7JK3 - chains D and E of the 9 polymer chains in the assembly; structure by electron microscopy, 3.40 A resolution.

# Chain D
Molecule: Origin recognition complex subunit 4
Source organism: Drosophila melanogaster
Reference sequence: Q9W102 (Q9W102_DROME); numbering as in UniProt (aligned over 1-459)
Chain sequence (462 residues; numbered -2 to 459; the number before each row is that of its first residue; numbers below 1 keep their minus sign (Ser-2 is residue -2)):
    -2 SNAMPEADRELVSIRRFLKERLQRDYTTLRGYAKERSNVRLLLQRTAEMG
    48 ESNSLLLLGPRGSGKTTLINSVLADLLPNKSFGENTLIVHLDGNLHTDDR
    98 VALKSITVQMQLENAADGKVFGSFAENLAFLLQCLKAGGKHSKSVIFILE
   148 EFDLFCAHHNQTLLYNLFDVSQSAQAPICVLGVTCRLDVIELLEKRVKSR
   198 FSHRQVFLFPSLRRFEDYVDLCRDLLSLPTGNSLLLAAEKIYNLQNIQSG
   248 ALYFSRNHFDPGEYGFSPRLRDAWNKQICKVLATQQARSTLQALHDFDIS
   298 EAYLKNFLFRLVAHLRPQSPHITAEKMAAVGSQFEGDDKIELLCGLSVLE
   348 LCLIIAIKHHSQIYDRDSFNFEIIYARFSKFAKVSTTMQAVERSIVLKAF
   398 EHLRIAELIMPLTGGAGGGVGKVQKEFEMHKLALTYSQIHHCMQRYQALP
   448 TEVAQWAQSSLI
Disordered / not traced: -2 to 1, 245-249, 411-419, 457-459
Construct notes: expression tag (-2 to 0)
Metal / ion sites: Mg2+: Thr63 (together with ATP)
Small-molecule neighbours:
  - ATP (adenosine-5'-triphosphate), molecule 1: Thr25, Leu26, Arg27, Tyr29, Arg58, Gly59, Ser60, Gly61, Lys62, Thr63, Thr64, Glu148, Glu298, Ala299, Lys302
  - ATP, molecule 2: Tyr162, Arg193, Arg197
What the authors report for this chain:
  - mutagenesis - R97A (3-fold): decreased binding to DNA

# Chain E
Molecule: Origin recognition complex subunit 5
Source organism: Drosophila melanogaster
Reference sequence: Q24169 (ORC5_DROME); residues 1-460 here = UniProt positions 1-460
Chain sequence (460 residues; each row starts with the number of its first residue):
     1 MEAICSSLEPLFPCREAAIETLGELIGDSSETYPSAIYLFGHSGTGKTAL
    51 TRAFLKECGKRQNVRTAHLNAIECYTTKIMLEILLDSLAPDQGDALKVDN
   101 MLDFVEQLRRQAATRVEDQGFLIAVDNAERLRDMDANVLPVLLRLQELTN
   151 LNLCVILLSQLPFEKFYNKTGLSEIVCLHLAQYNKAETQRILGSDFQQVR
   201 NQLLEQFAQDKKRLEICQEAVTEDFYNNYLNLFLSVFYKACRDVPELQLT
   251 ARKCLSTYLEPVLDGTVDATDISRLWRHIAGPLRSALTQIYMRIEKPAEE
   301 VEDFTAIEDQSVRKLAQSLELPYYAKFLLIAAFLASHNAAKQDKRLFVKH
   351 HGKQRKRMQTVNARAKTTEKMSTTLGPKSFSIDRLLAIFYAILEEKVGLT
   401 CNLLSQISTLVHLNLLSFVSGEQNIMEGSARLQCTIGLEFVLQIGKVVGF
   451 NVRQYLCDFM
Disordered / not traced: 207-210, 266-272, 296-317, 350-374, 457-460
UniProt features mapped onto this chain:
  - binding site (ATP): Gly41 to Thr48
Metal / ion sites: Mg2+: Thr48, Asp126 (together with ATP)
Small-molecule neighbours: ATP (adenosine-5'-triphosphate): Leu11, Phe12, Pro13, Arg15, His42, Ser43, Gly44, Thr45, Gly46, Lys47, Thr48, Ala49, Gln160, Tyr183, Ile191, Val244, Pro245

# Interface between chain D and chain E
Contacting residue pairs (81):
  Arg12(D) - Met1(E)
  Arg12(D) - Glu31(E)  salt bridge
  Arg13(D) - Glu31(E)
  Lys16(D) - Glu24(E)
  Lys16(D) - Glu31(E)  salt bridge
  Lys16(D) - Thr32(E)
  Glu17(D) - Ser30(E)
  Glu17(D) - Thr32(E)
  Glu17(D) - Arg115(E)  salt bridge
  Gln20(D) - Thr32(E)
  Gln20(D) - Tyr33(E)
  Gln20(D) - Gln146(E)
  Arg21(D) - Arg115(E)
  Arg21(D) - Asn152(E)
  Tyr23(D) - Asn150(E)
  Arg58(D) - Arg144(E)
  Arg58(D) - Thr170(E)  hydrogen bond (side chain-backbone)
  Arg58(D) - Leu172(E)
  Asp89(D) - Leu148(E)
  Asn91(D) - Asn137(E)  hydrogen bond (backbone-side chain)
  Asn91(D) - Val141(E)
  Leu92(D) - Leu148(E)  hydrophobic
  His93(D) - Leu102(E)
  Thr94(D) - Asn137(E)
  Val98(D) - Asn100(E)
  Val98(D) - Leu102(E)  hydrophobic
  Tyr250(D) - Asn150(E)  hydrogen bond (backbone-side chain)
  Phe251(D) - Asn150(E)  hydrogen bond (backbone-side chain)
  Arg253(D) - Ala112(E)  hydrogen bond (side chain-backbone)
  Asn254(D) - Asn150(E)
  His255(D) - Arg115(E)  hydrogen bond (backbone-side chain)
  Phe256(D) - Arg115(E)  hydrogen bond (backbone-side chain)
  Glu260(D) - Arg115(E)  salt bridge
  Ala299(D) - Glu174(E)
  Asn303(D) - Glu174(E)  hydrogen bond
  Asn303(D) - Ile175(E)  hydrogen bond (side chain-backbone)
  Asn303(D) - Val176(E)
  Phe306(D) - Thr32(E)
  Phe306(D) - Pro34(E)  hydrophobic
  Arg307(D) - Val176(E)
  Arg307(D) - Cys177(E)
  Ala310(D) - Glu24(E)
  His311(D) - Glu24(E)  salt bridge
  Arg313(D) - Met1(E)  hydrogen bond
  Arg313(D) - Glu24(E)
  Asp335(D) - Phe40(E)
  Asp335(D) - Pro162(E)
  Asp335(D) - Glu164(E)
  Lys336(D) - Glu164(E)
  Lys336(D) - Lys165(E)
  Glu338(D) - His179(E)
  Leu339(D) - Phe40(E)  hydrophobic
  Leu339(D) - His42(E)  hydrogen bond (backbone-side chain)
  Leu339(D) - Gln160(E)
  Leu339(D) - Pro162(E)  hydrophobic
  Leu339(D) - His179(E)
  Cys341(D) - Arg242(E)  hydrogen bond (backbone-side chain)
  Gly342(D) - Gln182(E)
  Gly342(D) - Arg242(E)  hydrogen bond (backbone-side chain)
  Leu343(D) - Arg242(E)  hydrogen bond (backbone-side chain)
  Ser344(D) - Ala240(E)  hydrogen bond (side chain-backbone)
  Ser344(D) - Arg242(E)
  Val345(D) - Lys239(E)
  Leu346(D) - Lys239(E)
  Thr384(D) - Lys239(E)
  Val388(D) - Lys239(E)
  Glu389(D) - Thr288(E)
  Ile392(D) - Leu287(E)
  Ile392(D) - Ile290(E)  hydrophobic
  Ile392(D) - Tyr291(E)  hydrophobic
  Lys395(D) - Tyr291(E)
  His399(D) - His42(E)
  Ile402(D) - Gln160(E)
  Ile402(D) - Leu161(E)
  Ala403(D) - Leu161(E)
  Glu404(D) - Leu161(E)
  Glu404(D) - Lys165(E)  hydrogen bond (backbone-side chain)
  Gln421(D) - Pro377(E)
  Phe424(D) - Gly376(E)
  Tyr443(D) - Arg242(E)
  Gln444(D) - Asn184(E)
Other interface residues (no listed pair), chain D (59 interface residues in all): Ser102, Glu148, Ser252, Asp257, Tyr300, Glu347, Met385, Ser391
Other interface residues (no listed pair), chain E (54 interface residues in all): Leu25, Ser35, Met101, Val105, Arg109, Arg132, Gly171, Cys241, Met292, Cys434, Thr435

# In short
The interface between chain D and chain E involves 59 residues on one side and 54 on the other; the contacts
include 16 hydrogen bonds and 5 salt bridges. Among the polar pairs are Arg12(D)-Glu31(E), Lys16(D)-Glu31(E)
and Glu17(D)-Arg115(E). Chain D binds ATP. The paper reports that R97A of chain D reduces binding to DNA.
Here chain D is Origin recognition complex subunit 4 and chain E is Origin recognition complex subunit 5, both
from Drosophila melanogaster. Entry 7JK3 (Structure of Drosophila ORC bound to GC-rich DNA and Cdc6) was
determined by electron microscopy, deposited together with 7JGR, 7JGS, 7JK2, 7JK4, 7JK5 and 7JK6.
